1N2X - chain A; structure by X-ray diffraction, 1.90 A resolution.

# Chain A
Molecule: S-adenosyl-methyltransferase mraW
Source organism: Thermotoga maritima
Notes: EC 2.1.1.-
Reference sequence: Q9WZX6 (MRAW_THEMA); residues 1-299 here = UniProt positions 1-299
Chain sequence (301 residues; each row starts with the number of its first residue; numbers below 1 keep their minus sign (Gly-1 is residue -1)):
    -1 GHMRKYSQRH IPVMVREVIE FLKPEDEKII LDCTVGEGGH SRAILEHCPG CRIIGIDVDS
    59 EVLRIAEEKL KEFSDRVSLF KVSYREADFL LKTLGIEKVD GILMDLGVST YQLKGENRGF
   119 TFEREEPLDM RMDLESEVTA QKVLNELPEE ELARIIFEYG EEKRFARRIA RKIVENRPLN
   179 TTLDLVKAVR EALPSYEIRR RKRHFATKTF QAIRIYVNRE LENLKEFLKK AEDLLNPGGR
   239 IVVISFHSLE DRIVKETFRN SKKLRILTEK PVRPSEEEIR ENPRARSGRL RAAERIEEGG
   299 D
Unresolved in the structure: -1 to 7, 295-299
Differences from the reference sequence: cloning artifact (-1 to 0); modified residue (1, 12, 102, 128, 130)
Modified / non-standard residues: Mse1 (selenomethionine); Mse12, Mse102, Mse128, Mse130 (selenomethionine; parent Met)
Disulfides: Cys46-Cys49
Ligand contacts: S-adenosylmethionine (SAM): His8, Pro10, Cys31, Thr32, Val33, Gly34, Glu35, Gly36, Gly37, His38, Ile54, Asp55, Val56, Asp57, Val60, Val80, Ser81, Tyr82, Asp103, Leu104, Gly105, Val106, Ser107, Gln110, Mse130, Asn221, Arg282
UniProt features mapped onto this chain:
  - binding site (S-adenosyl-L-methionine): Gly36 to His38, Asp55, Tyr82, Asp103, Gln110
What the authors report for this chain:
  - conformationally variable residues (loop rearrangement): His8, Asp103 to Ser107, Arg282
  - binding site for S-adenosylmethionine: Asp103 to Ser107, Arg282
  - contacts within the chain: Asp103-Arg282 (hydrogen bond)

# In short
Ligands of chain A: S-adenosylmethionine. UniProt lists 7 S-adenosyl-L-methionine-binding residues. From the
paper: a binding site for S-adenosylmethionine at Asp103 and Arg282; conformational variability at His8,
Asp103 and Arg282.
Chain A is S-adenosyl-methyltransferase mraW (Thermotoga maritima); the structure, Crystal Structure Analysis
of TM0872, a Putative SAM-dependent Methyltransferase, Complexed with SAM, was determined by X-ray diffraction
together with 1M6Y from the same study.
